Entry 2IHN (X-ray diffraction, 3.00 A resolution); this record covers chains C and A of the 3 polymer chains in the assembly.

[Chain C]
Molecule: 18-nt DNA strand
Sequence (18 nucleotides; each row starts with the number of its first residue):
     1 CTAACTTTGA GGCAGACC
Not modelled in the structure: 1

[Chain A]
Protein: Ribonuclease H
From: Enterobacteria phage T4
Notes: EC 3.1.26.4
Reference sequence: P13319 (RNH_BPT4); residue numbers follow UniProt; this construct covers 1-305
Amino-acid sequence (305 residues; numbered 1 to 305; the number before each row is that of its first residue):
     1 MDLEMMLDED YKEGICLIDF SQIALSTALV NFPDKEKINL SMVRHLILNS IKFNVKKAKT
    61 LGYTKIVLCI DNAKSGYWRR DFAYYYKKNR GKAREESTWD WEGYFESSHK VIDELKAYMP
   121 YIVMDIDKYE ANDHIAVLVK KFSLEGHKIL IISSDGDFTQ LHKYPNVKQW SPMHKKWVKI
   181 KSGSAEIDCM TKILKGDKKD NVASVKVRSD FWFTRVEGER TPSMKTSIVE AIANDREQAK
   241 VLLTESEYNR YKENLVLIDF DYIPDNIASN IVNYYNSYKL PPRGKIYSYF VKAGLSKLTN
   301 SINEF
Not modelled in the structure: 91-96
Differences from the reference sequence: engineered mutation Asn132 (Asp in P13319)

[Chain C / chain A interface]
Contacting residue pairs (28):
  DA3(C) - Lys74(A)  salt bridge to the phosphate
  DA3(C) - Ser75(A)  base contact
  DA4(C) - Ala73(A)  sugar contact
  DA4(C) - Lys74(A)  sugar contact
  DA4(C) - His109(A)  hydrogen bond to the base
  DC5(C) - Ala73(A)  phosphate contact
  DC5(C) - Arg80(A)  phosphate contact
  DC5(C) - Phe105(A)  stacking on the base
  DC5(C) - His109(A)  hydrogen bond to the base
  DT6(C) - Ser97(A)  base contact
  DT6(C) - Trp101(A)  stacking on the base
  DT7(C) - Leu25(A)  sugar contact
  DT7(C) - Ser26(A)  base contact
  DT7(C) - Leu29(A)  base contact
  DT8(C) - Gln22(A)  sugar contact
  DT8(C) - Ser154(A)  phosphate contact
  DT8(C) - Asp155(A)  phosphate contact
  DT8(C) - Gly156(A)  phosphate contact
  DT8(C) - His174(A)  hydrogen bond to the base
  DT8(C) - Lys199(A)  phosphate contact
  DG9(C) - Ser154(A)  sugar contact
  DG9(C) - Gly156(A)  hydrogen bond to the phosphate
  DG9(C) - Lys181(A)  hydrogen bond to the phosphate
  DG9(C) - Lys199(A)  phosphate contact
  DA10(C) - Lys176(A)  salt bridge to the phosphate
  DA10(C) - Lys179(A)  salt bridge to the phosphate
  DA10(C) - Lys181(A)  salt bridge to the phosphate
  DG15(C) - Arg220(A)  base contact
Also at the interface, not in a pair above, chain C (10 interface residues in all): DA14
Also at the interface, not in a pair above, chain A (26 interface residues in all): Asp71, Asn72, Tyr77, Glu102, Met173

[In short]
10 residues of chain C face 26 of chain A across their interface; the contacts include 5 hydrogen bonds, 4
salt bridges and 2 aromatic stacking contacts. Polar contacts include DA4(C)-His109(A), DC5(C)-His109(A) and
DT8(C)-His174(A).
Here chain C is an 18-nt DNA strand and chain A is Ribonuclease H (Enterobacteria phage T4). Entry 2IHN
(Co-crystal of Bacteriophage T4 RNase H with a fork DNA substrate) was determined by X-ray diffraction.
